PDB entry 3KVL | X-ray diffraction, 1.85 A resolution | chain A

== Chain A ==
Name: Dihydroorotate dehydrogenase, mitochondrial
Organism: Homo sapiens
Notes: EC 1.3.5.2
UniProt: Q02127 (PYRD_HUMAN); residues 30-396 here correspond to UniProt positions 29-395 (UniProt number = residue number - 1)
Sequence (390 residues; row label = number of the first residue in the row):
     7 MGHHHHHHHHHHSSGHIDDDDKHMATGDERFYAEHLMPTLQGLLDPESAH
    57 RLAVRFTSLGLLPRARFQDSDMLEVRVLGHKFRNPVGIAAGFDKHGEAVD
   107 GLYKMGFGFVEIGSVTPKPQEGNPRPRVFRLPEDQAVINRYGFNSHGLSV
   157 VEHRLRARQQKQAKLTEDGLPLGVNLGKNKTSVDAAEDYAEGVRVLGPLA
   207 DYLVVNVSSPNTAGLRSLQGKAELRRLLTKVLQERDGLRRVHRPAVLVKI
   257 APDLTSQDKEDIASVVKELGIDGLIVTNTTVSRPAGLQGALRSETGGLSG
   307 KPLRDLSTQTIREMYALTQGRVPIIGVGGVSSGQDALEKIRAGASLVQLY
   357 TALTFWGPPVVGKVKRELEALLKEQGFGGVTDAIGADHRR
Unresolved in the structure: 7-36, 396
Construct notes: expression tag (7-29)
Curated features (UniProtKB/Swiss-Prot):
  - active site: Ser215 (Nucleophile)
  - binding site (FMN): Ala96 to Lys100, Ser120, Asn181, Asn212, Lys255, Thr283, Gly306, Gly335, Tyr356, Thr357
  - binding site (substrate): Lys100, Asn145 to Phe149, Asn212 to Asn217, Asn284, Thr285

== In short ==
Curated annotation (UniProt) lists active-site residue Ser215, 14 FMN-binding residues and 14
substrate-binding residues.
Chain A is Dihydroorotate dehydrogenase, mitochondrial (Homo sapiens); the structure, Crystal structure of
human dihydroorotate dehydrogenase (DHODH) with amino-benzoic acid inhibitor 715 at 1.85A resolution, was
determined by X-ray diffraction (same publication as 3KVJ, 3KVK and 3KVM).
